4YD1 - chains A and T of the 4 polymer chains in the assembly; structure by X-ray diffraction, 1.75 A resolution.

Chain A:
Molecule: DNA-directed DNA/RNA polymerase mu
From: Homo sapiens
Notes: EC 2.7.7.7
UniProt: Q9NP87 (DPOLM_HUMAN); residue numbers follow UniProt; this construct covers 134-397, 410-494
Sequence (354 residues; row label = number of the first residue in the row; note: 12 numbers in that range are skipped by the numbering (no residue carries them; nothing is unmodelled there)):
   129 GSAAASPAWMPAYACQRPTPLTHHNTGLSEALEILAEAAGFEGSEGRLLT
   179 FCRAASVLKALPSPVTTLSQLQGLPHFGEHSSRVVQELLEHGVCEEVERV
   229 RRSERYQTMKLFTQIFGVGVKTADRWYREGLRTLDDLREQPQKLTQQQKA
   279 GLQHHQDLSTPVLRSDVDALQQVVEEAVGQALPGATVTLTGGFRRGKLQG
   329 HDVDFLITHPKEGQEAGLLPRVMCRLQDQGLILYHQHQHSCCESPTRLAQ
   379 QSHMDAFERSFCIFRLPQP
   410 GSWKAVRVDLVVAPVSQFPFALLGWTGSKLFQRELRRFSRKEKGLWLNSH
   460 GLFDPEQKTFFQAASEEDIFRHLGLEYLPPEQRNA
Disordered / not traced: 129-137, 370-380
Construct notes: expression tag (129-133); engineered mutation Gly410 (Pro in Q9NP87)
Bound ions: Na+: Thr241, Ile243, Val246; Mg2+ site 1: Asp330, Asp332, Asp418 (together with DUP) (shared with 1 residue of chain P); Mg2+ site 2: Asp330, Asp332 (together with DUP)
Residues lining bound ligands: DUP (2'-deoxyuridine 5'-alpha,beta-imido-triphosphate): Gly319, Gly320, Arg323, Lys325, Gly328, His329, Asp330, Asp332, Asp418, Gly433, Trp434, Thr435, Gly436, Ser437, Lys438, Gln441, Arg445
What the authors report for this chain:
  - binding site for the 10-nt DNA strand (chain T): His367, Ser368, Asp383

Chain T:
Molecule: 10-nt DNA strand
Sequence (10 nucleotides; row label = number of the first residue in the row):
     1 CGGCAATACG

Chain A / chain T interface:
Residue-residue contacts (23; chain A residue first):
  Gly174(A) - DC4(T)  base contact
  Leu177(A) - DC4(T)  phosphate contact
  Leu177(A) - DA5(T)  phosphate contact
  His365(A) - DG10(T)  sugar contact
  Gln366(A) - DC9(T)  hydrogen bond to the base
  Gln366(A) - DG10(T)  phosphate contact
  His367(A) - DC9(T)  sugar contact
  His367(A) - DG10(T)  salt bridge to the phosphate
  Cys369(A) - DC9(T)  phosphate contact
  Asp383(A) - DA8(T)  sugar contact
  Ala384(A) - DA8(T)  phosphate contact
  Arg387(A) - DA8(T)  base contact
  Lys438(A) - DA5(T)  base contact
  Arg442(A) - DA5(T)  salt bridge to the phosphate
  Arg445(A) - DA5(T)  hydrogen bond to the base
  Arg445(A) - DA6(T)  hydrogen bond to the sugar
  Arg446(A) - DA5(T)  sugar contact
  Arg449(A) - DA6(T)  salt bridge to the phosphate
  Lys450(A) - DG3(T)  hydrogen bond to the phosphate
  Lys450(A) - DC4(T)  salt bridge to the phosphate
  Leu456(A) - DA6(T)  sugar contact
  Asn457(A) - DA6(T)  phosphate contact
  Asn457(A) - DT7(T)  hydrogen bond to the phosphate
Other interface residues (no listed pair), chain A (19 interface residues in all): Arg181, Ser368

In short:
19 residues of chain A and 8 residues of chain T are in contact, with 5 hydrogen bonds and 4 salt bridges.
Polar contacts include Gln366(A)-DC9(T), Arg445(A)-DA5(T) and Arg445(A)-DA6(T). Chain A binds compound DUP.
The paper reports a binding site for the 10-nt DNA strand (chain T) at His367(A), Ser368(A) and Asp383(A).
Here chain A is DNA-directed DNA/RNA polymerase mu (Homo sapiens) and chain T is a 10-nt DNA strand. Entry
4YD1 (Ternary complex of human DNA Polymerase Mu with 2-nt gapped DNA substrate and an incoming
nonhydrolyzable ...) was determined by X-ray diffraction, deposited together with 4YCX and 4YD2.
